PDB entry 5TUE | X-ray diffraction, 2.10 A resolution | chain A

== Chain A ==
Protein: Tetracycline destructase Tet(50)
From: uncultured bacterium
UniProtKB: A0A059WYP6 (A0A059WYP6_9BACT); numbering as in UniProt (aligned over 1-388)
Sequence (409 residues; each row starts with the number of its first residue; numbers below 1 keep their minus sign (Met-20 is residue -20)):
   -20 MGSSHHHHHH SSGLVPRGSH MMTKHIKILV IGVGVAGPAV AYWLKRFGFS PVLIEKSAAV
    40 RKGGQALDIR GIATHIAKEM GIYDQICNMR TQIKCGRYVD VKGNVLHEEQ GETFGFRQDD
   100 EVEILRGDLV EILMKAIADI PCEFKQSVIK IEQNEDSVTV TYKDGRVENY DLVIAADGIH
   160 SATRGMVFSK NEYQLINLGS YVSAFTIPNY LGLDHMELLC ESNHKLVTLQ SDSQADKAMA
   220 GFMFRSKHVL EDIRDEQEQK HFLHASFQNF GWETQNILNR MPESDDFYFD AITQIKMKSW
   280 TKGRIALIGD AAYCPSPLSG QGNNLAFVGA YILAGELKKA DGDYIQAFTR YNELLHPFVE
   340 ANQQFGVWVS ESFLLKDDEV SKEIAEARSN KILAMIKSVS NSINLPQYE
Unresolved in the structure: -20 to 0
Sequence notes: expression tag (-20 to 0)
UniProt features mapped onto this chain:
  - binding site (FAD): Val12 to Ala15, Glu34 to Ser36, Gln44 to Asp47, Arg105, Tyr267, Asp289, Pro296 to Asn302

== In short ==
Curated annotation (UniProt) lists 21 FAD-binding residues.
Chain A is Tetracycline destructase Tet(50) (uncultured bacterium); the structure, Crystal structure of
tetracycline destructase Tet(50), was determined by X-ray diffraction together with 5TUF, 5TUI, 5TUK, 5TUL and
5TUM from the same study.
